Entry 1IR9 (X-ray diffraction, 1.90 A resolution); this record covers chain A.

== Chain A ==
Name: lysozyme
Source organism: Gallus gallus
Notes: EC 3.2.1.17
Reference sequence: P00698 (LYSC_CHICK); residues 1-129 here correspond to UniProt positions 19-147 (UniProt number = residue number + 18)
Amino-acid sequence (129 residues; row label = number of the first residue in the row):
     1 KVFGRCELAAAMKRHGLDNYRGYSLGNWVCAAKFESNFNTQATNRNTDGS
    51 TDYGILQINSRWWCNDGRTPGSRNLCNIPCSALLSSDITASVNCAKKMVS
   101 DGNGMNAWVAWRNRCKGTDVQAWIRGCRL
Sequence notes: engineered mutation Met98 (Ile116 in P00698)
Curated features (UniProtKB/Swiss-Prot):
  - active site: Glu35, Asp52
  - binding site (substrate): Asp101
Disulfides: Cys6-Cys127, Cys30-Cys115, Cys64-Cys80, Cys76-Cys94

== In short ==
Curated annotation (UniProt) lists active-site residues Glu35 and Asp52 and substrate-binding residue Asp101.
Chain A is lysozyme (Gallus gallus); the structure, IM mutant of lysozyme, was determined by X-ray diffraction
together with 1IR7 and 1IR8 from the same study.
